5TQB - chains A and B; structure by X-ray diffraction, 2.40 A resolution.

[Chain A]
Protein: 60S ribosomal protein L4-like protein
Organism: Chaetomium thermophilum
Reference sequence: G0SFC3 (G0SFC3_CHATD); numbering as in UniProt (aligned over 1-277)
Sequence (277 residues; each row starts with the number of its first residue):
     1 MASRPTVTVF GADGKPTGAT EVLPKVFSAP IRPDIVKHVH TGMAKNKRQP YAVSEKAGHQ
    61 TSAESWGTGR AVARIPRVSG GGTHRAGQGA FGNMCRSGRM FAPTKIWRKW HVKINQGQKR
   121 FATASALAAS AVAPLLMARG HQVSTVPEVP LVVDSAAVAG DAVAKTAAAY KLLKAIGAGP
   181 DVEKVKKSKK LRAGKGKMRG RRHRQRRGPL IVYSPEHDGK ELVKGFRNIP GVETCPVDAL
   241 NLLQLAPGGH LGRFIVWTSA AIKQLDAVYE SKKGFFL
Unresolved in the structure: 1-3, 79-88, 189-202, 273-277
Modified residues: Mse-1, Mse-198 (selenomethionine); Mse-43, Mse-94, Mse-100, Mse-137 (selenomethionine; parent Met)
What the authors report for this chain:
  - conformationally variable residues: Gly-89 to Ser-97
  - post-translational modification sites: Lys-56 (citing earlier work)

[Chain B]
Protein: Assembly chaperone of ribosomal protein L4 (Acl4)
Organism: Chaetomium thermophilum (strain DSM 1495 / CBS 144.50 / IMI 039719)
Reference sequence: G0S0I4 (G0S0I4_CHATD); residues 27-361 here = UniProt positions 27-361
Sequence (335 residues; row label = number of the first residue in the row):
    27 SINPKELLDR ATTLLEEGDI ETAAKVARTA YEHIGENGRH AGAALTLLGQ IHVELGDIDA
    87 ARNYYAAAVK VDEDGSLPEE LGGGPEKFLW LAQLSEEGGH DSVAWFERGA TVLRAQIQSL
   147 MDSLEQRPLS RGQVEAAIAD KRRRLAETLC AVVEVYMTDL SWEDDAEQRC EALITEATMI
   207 APEWPETWQT VANVRISQER TEEAREALRR SLGLWTHLPP EDPGVPPFPS RVSLVRLLIE
   267 VDMEEEALEV TERLIAEDDL SVEVWYLGGY ARYRLGEKER EASGQASEPE AWKDTWRSSR
   327 KWLRQCLKVF EAEEYEDERL GEHAKELIAS IIGEL
Modified residues: Mse-147, Mse-183, Mse-205, Mse-269 (selenomethionine; parent Met)
What the authors report for this chain:
  - mutagenesis - E180R/E212R: decreased binding to 60S ribosomal protein L4-like protein (chain A)
  - mutagenesis - E180R/E212R, E266R, Y292A/L293A: decreased growth
  - mutagenesis - Y292A/L293A: unchanged binding to 60S ribosomal protein L4-like protein (chain A)
  - mutagenesis - E266R: unchanged stability
  - mutagenesis - E266R: abolished binding to 60S ribosomal protein L4-like protein (chain A)

[How chain A and chain B interact]
Pairs across the interface (146; chain A residue first):
  Arg-32(A) with Glu-43(B), hydrogen bond (side chain-backbone); Gly-44(B); Asp-45(B), salt bridge
  Ile-35(A) with Gly-44(B)
  Val-36(A) with Glu-283(B)
  Lys-37(A) with Asp-284(B); Glu-339(B), salt bridge
  His-38(A) with Ile-46(B); Glu-80(B), salt bridge
  His-40(A) with Phe-254(B); Glu-283(B), salt bridge
  Mse-43(A) with Ile-84(B), hydrophobic
  Ala-44(A) with Glu-80(B); Gly-82(B)
  Lys-45(A) with Leu-81(B); Gly-82(B)
  Lys-47(A) with Glu-339(B); Glu-340(B); Tyr-341(B); Glu-342(B), hydrogen bond (backbone-backbone); Asp-343(B)
  Arg-48(A) with Tyr-341(B); Glu-342(B), hydrogen bond (side chain-backbone); Asp-343(B)
  Pro-50(A) with Tyr-341(B)
  Tyr-51(A) with Phe-254(B), hydrophobic; Pro-255(B), hydrophobic; Val-258(B), hydrophobic; Ser-287(B), hydrogen bond
  Val-53(A) with Gln-119(B)
  Glu-55(A) with Asp-185(B)
  Lys-56(A) with Ser-121(B), hydrogen bond (side chain-backbone); Glu-122(B); Glu-123(B); Gly-124(B); Asp-185(B), hydrogen bond (backbone-side chain)
  Gln-60(A) with Trp-188(B)
  Thr-61(A) with Trp-188(B)
  Glu-64(A) with Arg-345(B), salt bridge
  Trp-66(A) with Thr-184(B); Trp-188(B), hydrophobic; Arg-345(B), hydrogen bond (backbone-side chain)
  Thr-68(A) with Asp-343(B), hydrogen bond; Arg-345(B); Leu-346(B)
  Gly-69(A) with Arg-262(B); Glu-289(B); Tyr-292(B); Asp-343(B), hydrogen bond (backbone-side chain); Leu-346(B)
  Arg-70(A) with Tyr-292(B); Arg-345(B); Leu-346(B); His-349(B); Glu-352(B), salt bridge
  Ala-71(A) with Tyr-292(B), hydrogen bond (backbone-side chain); Tyr-296(B), hydrophobic
  Arg-74(A) with Glu-266(B), salt bridge; Arg-300(B)
  Arg-77(A) with Glu-266(B), hydrogen bond (side chain-backbone); Val-267(B); Asp-268(B), salt bridge
  Phe-91(A) with Glu-193(B); Val-220(B); Ser-223(B); Gln-224(B)
  Gly-92(A) with Ser-187(B)
  Mse-94(A) with Ile-222(B); Ser-223(B); Glu-225(B)
  Cys-95(A) with Mse-183(B), hydrophobic; Ser-223(B), hydrogen bond
  Arg-96(A) with Ser-187(B), hydrogen bond; Trp-188(B)
  Arg-99(A) with Mse-183(B); Asn-219(B), hydrogen bond; Ile-222(B); Ser-223(B), hydrogen bond; Leu-263(B); Glu-266(B)
  Mse-100(A) with Ile-265(B); Glu-266(B), hydrogen bond (backbone-side chain); Tyr-296(B); Arg-300(B)
  Phe-101(A) with Arg-262(B); Glu-266(B), hydrogen bond (backbone-side chain); Leu-293(B), hydrophobic
  Ala-102(A) with Arg-262(B), hydrogen bond (backbone-side chain)
  Pro-103(A) with Mse-183(B); Thr-184(B); Asn-219(B)
  Thr-104(A) with Glu-180(B); Arg-262(B)
  Lys-105(A) with Glu-180(B); Thr-184(B); Asp-185(B), salt bridge
  Ile-106(A) with Gln-119(B); Glu-180(B), hydrogen bond (backbone-side chain); Pro-255(B); Ser-256(B); Ser-259(B)
  Trp-107(A) with Trp-116(B), hydrophobic; Pro-255(B)
  Arg-108(A) with Trp-116(B); Gln-119(B), hydrogen bond (backbone-side chain); Glu-173(B); Cys-176(B); Ala-177(B); Glu-180(B), salt bridge; Glu-212(B), salt bridge
  Lys-109(A) with Trp-116(B)
  Trp-110(A) with Leu-115(B), hydrophobic; Trp-116(B); Gln-119(B), hydrogen bond; Arg-170(B); Glu-173(B); Thr-174(B)
  His-111(A) with Gln-76(B); Glu-80(B), salt bridge; Glu-112(B), salt bridge; Trp-116(B), hydrogen bond
  Val-112(A) with Arg-170(B)
  Lys-113(A) with Asp-166(B), salt bridge
  Ile-114(A) with Leu-41(B), hydrophobic; Gln-76(B)
  Gly-117(A) with Glu-42(B)
  Gln-118(A) with Leu-41(B), hydrogen bond (side chain-backbone); Glu-42(B); Glu-80(B), hydrogen bond
  Phe-121(A) with Glu-42(B); Glu-43(B)
  Asn-241(A) with Pro-246(B); Glu-247(B)
  Leu-242(A) with Glu-247(B), hydrogen bond (backbone-side chain)
  Leu-243(A) with Pro-246(B), hydrophobic; Arg-279(B); Glu-283(B)
  Pro-247(A) with Ala-282(B)
  Gly-248(A) with Ile-281(B); Ala-282(B), hydrogen bond (backbone-backbone); Glu-283(B); Asp-284(B); Asp-285(B), hydrogen bond (backbone-backbone)
  Gly-249(A) with Glu-283(B), hydrogen bond (backbone-backbone)
  His-250(A) with Asp-285(B), salt bridge; Leu-286(B)
Interface residues without a listed pair, chain A (66 interface residues in all): Thr-41, Gly-42, Ala-57, Ser-65, Val-78, Gln-116, Arg-204, Leu-240, Ala-246
Interface residues without a listed pair, chain B (85 interface residues in all): Thr-38, Val-79, Leu-120, Phe-132, Val-181, Ala-192, Cys-196, Gln-215, Thr-227, Pro-249, Trp-291
The authors on this interface:
  - residue pairs: Mse-100(A)/Glu-266(B) (backbone contact), Phe-101(A)/Glu-266(B) (backbone contact), Arg-108(A)/Glu-180(B) (salt bridge), Glu-212(B)/Arg-108(A) (salt bridge), Leu-293(B)/Phe-101(A) (hydrophobic contact)
  - interface residues, chain A: Lys-56(A)

[Overview]
The interface between chain A and chain B involves 66 residues on one side and 85 on the other, with 28
hydrogen bonds and 15 salt bridges. Polar pairs include Arg-32(A)/Asp-45(B), Lys-37(A)/Glu-339(B) and
His-38(A)/Glu-80(B). The paper describes backbone contacts between Mse-100(A) and Glu-266(B) and Phe-101(A)
and Glu-266(B); salt bridges between Arg-108(A) and Glu-180(B) and Glu-212(B) and Arg-108(A); a hydrophobic
contact between Leu-293(B) and Phe-101(A). From the paper: E180R/E212R, E266R and Y292A/L293A of chain B
reduce growth; the interface residue Lys-56(A).
Chain A is 60S ribosomal protein L4-like protein (Chaetomium thermophilum) and chain B is Assembly chaperone
of ribosomal protein L4 (Acl4) (Chaetomium thermophilum (strain DSM 1495 / CBS 144.50 / IMI 039719)); the
structure, Crystal structure of assembly chaperone of ribosomal protein L4 (Acl4) in complex with ribosomal
protein L4 ..., was determined by X-ray diffraction, deposited together with 5TQC.
